4B3T - chains A and J of the 23 polymer chains in the assembly; structure by X-ray diffraction, 3.00 A resolution.

[Chain A]
Molecule: 16S ribosomal RNA
Source organism: Thermus thermophilus HB8
Sequence (1521 nucleotides; each row starts with the number of its first residue; note: 44 numbers in that range are skipped by the numbering (no residue carries them; nothing is unmodelled there); a row labelled like 189A-189L holds insertion residues (189A, then the next letters in order)):
     1 UUGUUGGAGAGUUUGAUCCUGGCUCAGGGUGAACGCUGGCGGCGUGCCUA
    51 AGACAUGCAAGUCGUGCGGGCCG
    76 CGGGGUUUU
    88 ACUCCG
    96 UGGUCAGCGGCGGACGGGUGAGUAACGCGUGGGU
  129A G
   130 ACCUACCCGGAAGAGGGGGACAACCCGGGGAAACUCGGGCUAAUCCCCCA
   180 UGUGGACCCG
189A-189L CCCCUUGGGGUG
   190 UGUCCAAAGGGCUUU
   216 GCCCGCUUCCGGAUGGGCCCGCGUCCCAUCAGCUAGUUGGUGGGGUAAUG
   266 GCCCACCAAGGCGACGACGGGUAGCCGGUCUGAGAGGAUGGCCGGCCACA
   316 GGGGCACUGAGACACGGGCCCCACUCCUACGGGAGGCAGCAGUUAGGAAU
   366 CUUCCGCAAUGGGCGCAAGCCUGACGGAGCGACGCCGCUUGGAGGAAGAA
   416 GCCCUUCGGGGUGUAAACUCCUGA
   441 ACCCGGGACGAAACCCCC
   460 GA
   470 CGAGGGGA
   479 CUGACGGUACCGGGGUAA
   498 UAGCGCCGGCCAACUCCGUGCCAGCAGCCGCGGUAAUACGGAGGGCGCGA
   548 GCGUUACCCGGAUUCACUGGGCGUAAAGGGCGUGUAGGCGGCCUGGGGCG
   598 UCCCAUGUGAAAGACCACGGCUCAACCGUGGGGGAGCGUGGGAUACGCUC
   648 AGGCUAGACGGUGGGAGAGGGUGGUGGAAUUCCCGGAGUAGCGGUGAAAU
   698 GCGCAGAUACCGGGAGGAACGCCGAUGGCGAAGGCAGCCACCUGGUCCAC
   748 CCGUGACGCUGAGGCGCGAAAGCGUGGGGAGCAAACCGGAUUAGAUACCC
   798 GGGUAGUCCACGCCCUAAACGAUGCGCGCUAGGUCUCUGGGUCU
   848 CCUGGGGGCCGAAGCUAACGCGUUAAGCGCGCCGCCUGGGGAGUACGGCC
   898 GCAAGGCUGAAACUCAAAGGAAUUGACGGGGGCCCGCACAAGCGGUGGAG
   948 CAUGUGGUUUAAUUCGAAGCAACGCGAAGAACCUUACCAGGCCUUGACAU
   998 GCUA
 1001A G
  1002 GGAACCCGGGUGAAAGCCUGGGGUGCCCC
1030A-1030D GCGA
  1031 GGGGAGCCCUAGCACAGGUGCUGCAUGGCCGUCGUCAGCUCGUGCCGUGA
  1081 GGUGUUGGGUUAAGUCCCGCAACGAGCGCAACCCCCGCCGUUAGUUGCCA
  1131 GCGGUUCGGCCGGGCACUCUAACGGGACUGCCCGCG
  1168 AAAGCGGGAGGAAGGAGGGGACGACGUCUGGUCAGCAUGGCCCUUACGGC
  1218 CUGGGCGACACACGUGCUACAAUGCCCACUACAAAGCGAUGCCACCCGGC
  1268 AACGGGGAGCUAAUCGCAAAAAGGUGGGCCCAGUUCGGAUUGGGGUCUGC
  1318 AACCCGACCCCAUGAAGCCGGAAUCGCUAGUAAUCGCGGAUCAGCC
 1363A A
  1364 UGCCGCGGUGAAUACGUUCCCGGGCCUUGUACACACCGCCCGUCACGCCA
  1414 UGGGAGCGGGCUCUACCCGAAGUCGCCGG
1442A-1442B GA
  1443 GCCUA
  1452 C
  1456 GGGCAGGCGCCGAGGGUAGGGCCCGUGACUGGGGCGAAGUCGUAACAAGG
  1506 UAGCUGUACCGGAAGGUGCGGCUGGAUCACCUCCUUUCU
Disordered / not traced: 1-4, 1534-1538
Metal / ion sites: Mg2+ site 1: U12, G22; Mg2+ site 2: U12, C526, G527; Mg2+ site 3: G15, U920; Mg2+ site 4 near G21 (its only coordinating residue here); Mg2+ site 5: A33, C398; Mg2+ site 6: U45, G46, G394; Mg2+ site 7: C48, G115; Mg2+ site 8 near A53 (its only coordinating residue here); Mg2+ site 9: C58, U387; Mg2+ site 10: A59, U387; Mg2+ site 11: G61, U62, G105; Mg2+ site 12: G69, G70, U99; 131 more Mg2+ sites not listed; 16 more K+ sites not listed
Small-molecule neighbours: 3TS ((2S,3S,4R,5R,6R)-2-(aminomethyl)-5-azanyl-6-[(2R,3S,4R,5S)-5-[(1R,2R,3S,5R,6S)-3,5-bis(azanyl)-2-[(2S,3R,4R,5S,6R)-3-azanyl-5-[(4-chlorophenyl)methoxy]-6-(hydroxymethyl)-4-oxidanyl-oxan-2-yl]oxy-6-oxidanyl-cyclohexyl]oxy-2-(hydroxymethyl)-4-oxidanyl-oxolan-3-yl]oxy-oxane-3,4-diol): G1405, U1406, C1407, A1408, C1409, G1489, C1490, G1491, A1492, A1493, G1494, U1495, C1496
What the authors report for this chain:
  - mutagenesis - A1408G, G1491C: decreased binding to 3TS
  - binding site for 3TS: A1408, A1492

[Chain J]
Name: 30S ribosomal protein S10
Source organism: Thermus thermophilus HB8
UniProtKB: Q5SHN7 (RS10_THET8); residues 0-103 here correspond to UniProt positions 2-105 (UniProt number = residue number + 2)
Chain sequence (104 residues; row label = number of the first residue in the row; numbering starts at 0):
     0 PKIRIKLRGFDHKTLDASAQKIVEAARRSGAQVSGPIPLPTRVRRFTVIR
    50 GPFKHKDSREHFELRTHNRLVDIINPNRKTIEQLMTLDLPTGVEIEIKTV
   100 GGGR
Disordered / not traced: 0, 100-103
Metal / ion sites: Mg2+: Lys55 (shared with C972(A) of chain A)

[How chain A and chain J interact]
Contacting residue pairs (72):
  G963(A) - Phe52(J)  sugar contact
  A964(A) - Phe52(J)  sugar contact
  A964(A) - Lys53(J)  hydrogen bond to the sugar
  A969(A) - Lys53(J)  phosphate contact
  C972(A) - Lys53(J)  sugar contact
  C972(A) - His54(J)  sugar contact
  C972(A) - Lys55(J)  salt bridge to the phosphate
  G973(A) - Phe52(J)  base contact
  G973(A) - Lys53(J)  hydrogen bond to the sugar
  A975(A) - Thr46(J)  base contact
  G1058(A) - Pro51(J)  base contact
  C1059(A) - Arg49(J)  hydrogen bond to the sugar
  C1059(A) - Gly50(J)  sugar contact
  C1059(A) - Pro51(J)  base contact
  C1060(A) - Arg49(J)  sugar contact
  C1060(A) - Gly50(J)  sugar contact
  C1060(A) - His54(J)  hydrogen bond to the base
  C1060(A) - Ser57(J)  hydrogen bond to the phosphate
  G1061(A) - His54(J)  hydrogen bond to the sugar
  G1061(A) - Ser57(J)  hydrogen bond to the phosphate
  A1123(A) - Ser33(J)  phosphate contact
  A1123(A) - Gly34(J)  phosphate contact
  A1123(A) - Pro35(J)  hydrogen bond to the sugar
  A1123(A) - Ile36(J)  sugar contact
  A1123(A) - Pro37(J)  base contact
  G1124(A) - Val32(J)  phosphate contact
  G1124(A) - Ser33(J)  phosphate contact
  G1124(A) - Gly34(J)  phosphate contact
  G1124(A) - Ile36(J)  sugar contact
  U1125(A) - Arg3(J)  hydrogen bond to the base
  U1125(A) - Ser33(J)  hydrogen bond to the phosphate
  U1125(A) - Asp71(J)  base contact
  U1126(A) - Ile36(J)  base contact
  U1150(A) - Pro37(J)  base contact
  U1150(A) - Leu38(J)  hydrogen bond to the sugar
  U1150(A) - Pro39(J)  sugar contact
  A1151(A) - Pro37(J)  sugar contact
  A1151(A) - Leu38(J)  sugar contact
  A1151(A) - Pro39(J)  phosphate contact
  A1151(A) - Thr40(J)  hydrogen bond to the phosphate
  A1151(A) - Arg68(J)  phosphate contact
  A1152(A) - His11(J)  hydrogen bond to the phosphate
  A1152(A) - Asp15(J)  sugar contact
  A1152(A) - Thr40(J)  phosphate contact
  A1152(A) - His66(J)  salt bridge to the phosphate
  A1152(A) - Arg68(J)  salt bridge to the phosphate
  C1153(A) - His11(J)  salt bridge to the phosphate
  A1188(A) - Arg49(J)  phosphate contact
  C1189(A) - Arg49(J)  salt bridge to the phosphate
  C1189(A) - Glu59(J)  phosphate contact
  G1197(A) - His54(J)  base contact
  G1198(A) - Phe52(J)  sugar contact
  U1199(A) - Phe52(J)  sugar contact
  G1202(A) - Pro51(J)  base contact
  G1253(A) - Val42(J)  phosphate contact
  G1253(A) - Arg44(J)  salt bridge to the phosphate
  C1254(A) - Arg41(J)  base contact
  C1254(A) - Val42(J)  phosphate contact
  C1254(A) - Arg43(J)  salt bridge to the phosphate
  G1255(A) - Arg41(J)  hydrogen bond to the base
  A1279(A) - Arg7(J)  salt bridge to the phosphate
  A1279(A) - Arg41(J)  base contact
  A1280(A) - Lys5(J)  salt bridge to the phosphate
  A1280(A) - Leu38(J)  base contact
  A1280(A) - Pro39(J)  base contact
  U1281(A) - Arg3(J)  base contact
  U1281(A) - Lys5(J)  base contact
  C1366(A) - Arg58(J)  hydrogen bond to the sugar
  C1367(A) - Thr46(J)  sugar contact
  C1367(A) - Arg58(J)  salt bridge to the phosphate
  C1367(A) - His60(J)  hydrogen bond to the sugar
  G1368(A) - His60(J)  salt bridge to the phosphate
Interface residues without a listed pair, chain A (34 interface residues in all): A965
Interface residues without a listed pair, chain J (35 interface residues in all): Lys12, Leu69

[Overview]
34 residues of chain A and 35 residues of chain J are in contact, with 16 hydrogen bonds and 11 salt bridges.
Among the polar pairs are C1060(A)-His54(J), U1125(A)-Arg3(J) and G1255(A)-Arg41(J). From the paper: a binding
site for 3TS at A1408(A) and A1492(A); A1408G and G1491C of chain A reduce binding to 3TS.
Chain A is 16S ribosomal RNA and chain J is 30S ribosomal protein S10, both from Thermus thermophilus HB8; the
structure, Crystal structure of the 30S ribosome in complex with compound 39, was determined by X-ray
diffraction, deposited together with 4B3M, 4B3R and 4B3S.
